4KMU - chains B and C of the 6 polymer chains in the assembly; structure by X-ray diffraction, 3.85 A resolution.

Chain B:
Name: DNA-directed RNA polymerase subunit alpha
From: Escherichia coli
Notes: EC 2.7.7.6
Reference sequence: P0A7Z4 (RPOA_ECOLI); residue numbers follow UniProt; this construct covers 1-329
Sequence (329 residues; row label = number of the first residue in the row):
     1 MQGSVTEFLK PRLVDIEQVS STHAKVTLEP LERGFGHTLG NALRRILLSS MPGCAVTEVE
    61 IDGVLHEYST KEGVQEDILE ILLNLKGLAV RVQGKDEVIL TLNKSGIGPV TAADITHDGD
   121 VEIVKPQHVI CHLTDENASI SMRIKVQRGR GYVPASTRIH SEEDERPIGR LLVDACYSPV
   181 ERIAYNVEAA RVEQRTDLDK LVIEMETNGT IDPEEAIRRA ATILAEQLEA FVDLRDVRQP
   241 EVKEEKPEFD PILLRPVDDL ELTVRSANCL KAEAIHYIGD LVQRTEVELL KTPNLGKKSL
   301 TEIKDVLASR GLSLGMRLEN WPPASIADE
Unresolved in the structure: 1-5, 158-167, 237-329
Swiss-Prot annotation at these positions:
  - region: Glu-162 to Glu-165 (Required for interaction with Crp at class II promoters)
  - modified residue: Arg-265 (ADP-ribosylarginine), Lys-297 (N6-acetyllysine), Lys-298 (N6-acetyllysine)
  - mutagenesis: Arg-45 (R45C: In rpoA112; temperature-sensitive, blocks RNA polymerase assembly), Glu-162 to Glu-165 (5-fold decrease in CRP-class II promoter-dependent transcription), Glu-165 (E165K: 5-fold decrease in CRP-class II promoter-dependent transcription), Arg-191 (R191C: In rpoA101; temperature-sensitive)

Chain C:
Name: DNA-directed RNA polymerase subunit beta
From: Escherichia coli
Notes: EC 2.7.7.6
Reference sequence: P0A8V2 (RPOB_ECOLI); residues 1-1342 here = UniProt positions 1-1342
Sequence (1342 residues; row label = number of the first residue in the row):
     1 MVYSYTEKKR IRKDFGKRPQ VLDVPYLLSI QLDSFQKFIE QDPEGQYGLE AAFRSVFPIQ
    61 SYSGNSELQY VSYRLGEPVF DVQECQIRGV TYSAPLRVKL RLVIYEREAP EGTVKDIKEQ
   121 EVYMGEIPLM TDNGTFVING TERVIVSQLH RSPGVFFDSD KGKTHSSGKV LYNARIIPYR
   181 GSWLDFEFDP KDNLFVRIDR RRKLPATIIL RALNYTTEQI LDLFFEKVIF EIRDNKLQME
   241 LVPERLRGET ASFDIEANGK VYVEKGRRIT ARHIRQLEKD DVKLIEVPVE YIAGKVVAKD
   301 YIDESTGELI CAANMELSLD LLAKLSQSGH KRIETLFTND LDHGPYISET LRVDPTNDRL
   361 SALVEIYRMM RPGEPPTREA AESLFENLFF SEDRYDLSAV GRMKFNRSLL REEIEGSGIL
   421 SKDDIIDVMK KLIDIRNGKG EVDDIDHLGN RRIRSVGEMA ENQFRVGLVR VERAVKERLS
   481 LGDLDTLMPQ DMINAKPISA AVKEFFGSSQ LSQFMDQNNP LSEITHKRRI SALGPGGLTR
   541 ERAGFEVRDV HPTHYGRVCP IETPEGPNIG LINSLSVYAQ TNEYGFLETP YRKVTDGVVT
   601 DEIHYLSAIE EGNYVIAQAN SNLDEEGHFV EDLVTCRSKG ESSLFSRDQV DYMDVSTQQV
   661 VSVGASLIPF LEHDDANRAL MGANMQRQAV PTLRADKPLV GTGMERAVAV DSGVTAVAKR
   721 GGVVQYVDAS RIVIKVNEDE MYPGEAGIDI YNLTKYTRSN QNTCINQMPC VSLGEPVERG
   781 DVLADGPSTD LGELALGQNM RVAFMPWNGY NFEDSILVSE RVVQEDRFTT IHIQELACVS
   841 RDTKLGPEEI TADIPNVGEA ALSKLDESGI VYIGAEVTGG DILVGKVTPK GETQLTPEEK
   901 LLRAIFGEKA SDVKDSSLRV PNGVSGTVID VQVFTRDGVE KDKRALEIEE MQLKQAKKDL
   961 SEELQILEAG LFSRIRAVLV AGGVEAEKLD KLPRDRWLEL GLTDEEKQNQ LEQLAEQYDE
  1021 LKHEFEKKLE AKRRKITQGD DLAPGVLKIV KVYLAVKRRI QPGDKMAGRH GNKGVISKIN
  1081 PIEDMPYDEN GTPVDIVLNP LGVPSRMNIG QILETHLGMA AKGIGDKINA MLKQQQEVAK
  1141 LREFIQRAYD LGADVRQKVD LSTFSDEEVM RLAENLRKGM PIATPVFDGA KEAEIKELLK
  1201 LGDLPTSGQI RLYDGRTGEQ FERPVTVGYM YMLKLNHLVD DKMHARSTGS YSLVTQQPLG
  1261 GKAQFGGQRF GEMEVWALEA YGAAYTLQEM LTVKSDDVNG RTKMYKNIVD GNHQMEPGMP
  1321 ESFNVLLKEI RSLGINIELE DE
Unresolved in the structure: 1-7
Residues lining bound ligands: rifampicin (RFP): Arg-143, Ser-509, Gln-510, Leu-511, Ser-512, Gln-513, Phe-514, Asp-516, His-526, Arg-529, Ser-531, Leu-533, Arg-540, Pro-564, Asn-568, Ile-572, Arg-687
Swiss-Prot annotation at these positions:
  - modified residue (N6-acetyllysine): Lys-1022, Lys-1200
  - mutagenesis: Ile-561 (I561S: Resistant to antibiotics salinamide A and B), Ile-569 (I569S: Resistant to antibiotics salinamide A and B), Ala-665 (A665E: Resistant to antibiotics salinamide A and B), Asp-675 (D675A/G: Resistant to antibiotics salinamide A and B), Asn-677 (N677H/K: Resistant to antibiotics salinamide A and B), Leu-680 (L680M: Resistant to antibiotics salinamide A and B), Glu-813 (E813K: Disrupts the enzyme's active center)

Interface between chain B and chain C:
Contacting residue pairs (9; chain B residue first):
  Arg-33(B) / Glu-820(C)  salt bridge
  Arg-33(B) / Pro-1081(C)
  Arg-33(B) / Glu-1083(C)
  His-37(B) / Arg-1216(C)  hydrogen bond
  Asn-41(B) / Arg-1216(C)
  Asn-41(B) / Thr-1217(C)  hydrogen bond (side chain-backbone)
  Arg-44(B) / Glu-1219(C)  salt bridge
  Arg-45(B) / Glu-1219(C)  salt bridge
  Tyr-185(B) / Thr-1217(C)
Interface residues without a listed pair, chain B (7 interface residues in all): Gly-34

In short:
The interface between chain B and chain C involves 7 residues on one side and 6 on the other, with 2 hydrogen
bonds and 3 salt bridges. Among the polar pairs are Arg-33(B)/Glu-820(C), Arg-44(B)/Glu-1219(C) and
Arg-45(B)/Glu-1219(C). Ligands of chain C: rifampicin.
Here chain B is DNA-directed RNA polymerase subunit alpha and chain C is DNA-directed RNA polymerase subunit
beta, both from Escherichia coli. Entry 4KMU (X-ray crystal structure of the Escherichia coli RNA polymerase
in complex with Rifampin) was determined by X-ray diffraction together with 4KN4 and 4KN7 from the same study.
